Entry 4Q9U (X-ray diffraction, 4.62 A resolution (low resolution: residue-level contacts below are approximate; hydrogen-bond / salt-bridge calls are withheld)); this record covers chains E and G of the 8 polymer chains in the assembly.

# Chain E
Protein: Rab5 GDP/GTP exchange factor
Organism: Homo sapiens
Notes: engineered mutation(s): 393-407 deletion mutant
UniProtKB: Q9UJ41 (RABX5_HUMAN); aligned to UniProt positions 132-440 over residues 132-440 (the alignment contains insertions or deletions, so no single offset holds)
Sequence (317 residues; numbered 124 to 440; the number before each row is that of its first residue):
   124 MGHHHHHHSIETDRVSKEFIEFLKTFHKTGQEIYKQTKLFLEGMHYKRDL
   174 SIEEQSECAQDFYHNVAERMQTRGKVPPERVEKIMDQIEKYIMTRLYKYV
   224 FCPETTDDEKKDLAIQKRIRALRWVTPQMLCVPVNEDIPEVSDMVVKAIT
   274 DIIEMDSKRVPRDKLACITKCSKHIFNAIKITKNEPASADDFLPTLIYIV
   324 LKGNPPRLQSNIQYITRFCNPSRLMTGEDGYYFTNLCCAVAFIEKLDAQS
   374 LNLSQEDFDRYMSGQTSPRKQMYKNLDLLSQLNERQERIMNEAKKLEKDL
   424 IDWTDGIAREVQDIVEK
Unresolved in the structure: 124-133, 310-317, 438-440
Differences from the reference sequence: expression tag (124-131)
UniProt features mapped onto this chain:
  - modified residue: Ser132 (Phosphoserine), Lys151 (N6-acetyllysine), Lys170 (N6-acetyllysine), Ser373 (Phosphoserine), Ser377 (Phosphoserine), Ser390 (Phosphoserine)
What the authors report for this chain:
  - catalytic residues: Asp313 (citing earlier work)

# Chain G
Protein: Rab GTPase-binding effector protein 1
Organism: Homo sapiens
UniProtKB: Q15276 (RABE1_HUMAN); residues 552-642 here = UniProt positions 552-642
Sequence (92 residues; numbered 551 to 642; the number before each row is that of its first residue):
   551 METRDQVKKLQLMLRQANDQLEKTMKDKQELEDFIKQSSEDSSHQISALV
   601 LRAQASEILLEELQQGLSQAKRDVQEQMAVLMQSREQVSEEL
Unresolved in the structure: 551, 636-642
Differences from the reference sequence: expression tag (551)
What the authors report for this chain:
  - mutagenesis - N568A/E572A/Q579A/E582A, I608A/D623A: unchanged catalytic activity with Rab5 GDP/GTP exchange factor (chain E)
  - mutagenesis - E607K, I608D: unchanged binding to Rab5 GDP/GTP exchange factor (chain E)

# Chain E / chain G interface
Pairs across the interface (21; chain E residue first):
  Arg392(E) with Glu580(G); Leu581(G); Phe584(G)
  Met395(E) with Ser588(G)
  Tyr396(E) with Phe584(G)
  Leu399(E) with Ser588(G); Ser592(G)
  Leu402(E) with Asp591(G); Gln595(G); Leu599(G)
  Ser403(E) with Gln595(G)
  Leu405(E) with Leu599(G)
  Asn406(E) with Ala598(G); Leu599(G); Arg602(G)
  Gln409(E) with Arg602(G); Ala603(G)
  Met413(E) with Ser606(G); Leu609(G)
  Leu419(E) with Leu613(G)
  Ile430(E) with Val624(G)
Other interface residues (no listed pair), chain E (16 interface residues in all): Glu410, Ala416, Trp426, Thr427
Other interface residues (no listed pair), chain G (18 interface residues in all): Asp577, Ile596, Ala620
The authors on this interface:
  - hot spots on chain G (mutagenesis) - L599D, L610D, L613D, L617D: abolished binding to Rab5 GDP/GTP exchange factor (chain E)
  - hot spots on chain G (mutagenesis) - V624D: decreased binding to Rab5 GDP/GTP exchange factor (chain E)

# In short
Chain E and chain G form an interface of 16 and 18 residues respectively. The paper reports the catalytic
residue Asp313(E); L599D, L610D and L613D of chain G, among others, abolish binding to Rab5 GDP/GTP exchange
factor (chain E); 9 substitutions were tested in all.
Here chain E is Rab5 GDP/GTP exchange factor and chain G is Rab GTPase-binding effector protein 1, both from
Homo sapiens. Entry 4Q9U (Crystal structure of the Rab5, Rabex-5delta and Rabaptin-5C21 complex) was
determined by X-ray diffraction (same publication as 4N3X, 4N3Y and 4N3Z).
